7SMV - chains A and B; structure by X-ray diffraction, 1.93 A resolution.

Chain A (and B):
Protein: 3C-like proteinase
From: Feline coronavirus
Notes: chain B of this document is another copy of the same molecule, construct and numbering; everything in this record applies to it too
UniProt: B0LJQ9 (B0LJQ9_9ALPC); residues 1-302 here correspond to UniProt positions 2893-3194 (UniProt number = residue number + 2892)
Sequence (302 residues; each row starts with the number of its first residue):
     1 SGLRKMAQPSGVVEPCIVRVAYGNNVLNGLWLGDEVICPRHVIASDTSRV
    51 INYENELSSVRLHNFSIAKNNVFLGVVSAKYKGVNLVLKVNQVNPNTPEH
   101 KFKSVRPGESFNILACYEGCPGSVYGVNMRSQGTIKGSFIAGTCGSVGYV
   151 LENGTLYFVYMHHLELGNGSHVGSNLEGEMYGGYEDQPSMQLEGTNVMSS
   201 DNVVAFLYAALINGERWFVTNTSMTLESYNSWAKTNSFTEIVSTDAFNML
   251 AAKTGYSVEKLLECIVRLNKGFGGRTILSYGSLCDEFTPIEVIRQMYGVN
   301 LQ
Unresolved in the structure: 300-302
Covalent attachments: GC373 bound form, GC376 bound form (UED) linked to Cys144
Residues lining bound ligands: GC373 bound form, GC376 bound form (UED; N~2~-[(benzyloxy)carbonyl]-N-{(2S)-1-hydroxy-3-[(3S)-2-oxopyrrolidin-3-yl]propan-2-yl}-L-leucinamide): His41, Thr47, Ile51, Phe139, Ile140, Ala141, His162, His163, Leu164, Glu165, His171, Asp186, Gln187, Pro188
Reported in the primary citation:
  - binding site for GC373 bound form, GC376 bound form: His41, Ile51, Cys144, Leu164
  - catalytic residues: His41, Cys144

Chain A / chain B interface:
Contacting residue pairs (56; chain A residue first):
  Arg4(A) - Tyr125(B)
  Arg4(A) - Gly126(B)
  Arg4(A) - Val127(B)
  Arg4(A) - Lys136(B)  hydrogen bond (side chain-backbone)
  Arg4(A) - Gly137(B)
  Arg4(A) - Ser138(B)  hydrogen bond
  Met6(A) - Ser123(B)
  Met6(A) - Tyr125(B)  hydrophobic
  Met6(A) - Ser138(B)
  Ala7(A) - Ser123(B)
  Ala7(A) - Val124(B)  hydrogen bond (backbone-backbone)
  Gln8(A) - Val124(B)
  Pro9(A) - Ser10(B)
  Pro9(A) - Glu14(B)
  Pro9(A) - Pro121(B)
  Pro9(A) - Gly122(B)
  Ser10(A) - Pro9(B)
  Ser10(A) - Ser10(B)  hydrogen bond (backbone-side chain)
  Ser10(A) - Glu14(B)  hydrogen bond (backbone-side chain)
  Gly11(A) - Gly11(B)
  Gly11(A) - Glu14(B)  hydrogen bond (backbone-side chain)
  Glu14(A) - Pro9(B)
  Glu14(A) - Ser10(B)  hydrogen bond (side chain-backbone)
  Glu14(A) - Gly11(B)  hydrogen bond (side chain-backbone)
  Pro121(A) - Pro9(B)
  Gly122(A) - Gln8(B)
  Gly122(A) - Pro9(B)
  Ser123(A) - Met6(B)  hydrogen bond
  Ser123(A) - Ala7(B)
  Ser123(A) - Pro9(B)
  Val124(A) - Ala7(B)  hydrogen bond (backbone-backbone)
  Val124(A) - Val124(B)  hydrophobic
  Tyr125(A) - Met6(B)  hydrophobic
  Gly126(A) - Arg4(B)
  Val127(A) - Arg4(B)
  Lys136(A) - Arg4(B)  hydrogen bond (backbone-side chain)
  Gly137(A) - Ser1(B)
  Ser138(A) - Ser1(B)  hydrogen bond (backbone-side chain)
  Ser138(A) - Gly2(B)
  Ser138(A) - Met6(B)
  Ser138(A) - Gln295(B)
  Phe139(A) - Ser1(B)  hydrogen bond (backbone-side chain)
  Ile140(A) - Ser1(B)
  Ile140(A) - Met296(B)
  Ile140(A) - Gly298(B)
  Glu165(A) - Ser1(B)
  His171(A) - Ser1(B)
  Ser279(A) - Tyr280(B)
  Ser279(A) - Gly281(B)  hydrogen bond (backbone-backbone)
  Tyr280(A) - Ser279(B)
  Gly281(A) - Thr276(B)
  Gly281(A) - Ser279(B)
  Glu286(A) - Arg4(B)  salt bridge
  Met296(A) - Ile140(B)
  Tyr297(A) - Ile140(B)
  Gly298(A) - Ile140(B)
Interface residues without a listed pair, chain A (36 interface residues in all): Ser1, Lys5, Leu114, Gly169, Gly274, Arg294, Gln295
Interface residues without a listed pair, chain B (34 interface residues in all): Lys5, Leu114, Tyr117, Gly274, Glu286, Tyr297

Overview:
Chain A and chain B form an interface of 36 and 34 residues respectively, with 14 hydrogen bonds and 1 salt
bridge. Among the polar pairs are Glu286(A)-Arg4(B), Arg4(A)-Lys136(B) and Arg4(A)-Ser138(B). From the paper:
catalytic residues His41(A) and Cys144(A); a binding site for GC373 bound form, GC376 bound form at His41(A),
Ile51(A) and Cys144(A) among others.
Chain A and chain B are both 3C-like proteinase (Feline coronavirus); the structure, Crystallization of feline
coronavirus Mpro with GC376 reveals mechanism of inhibition, was determined by X-ray diffraction (same
publication as 7SNA).
